Entry 7OCJ (X-ray diffraction, 2.70 A resolution); this record covers chains G and A of the 4 polymer chains in the assembly.

# Chain G
Protein: NbSOS2 (14509)
Source organism: Lama glama
Sequence (115 residues; numbered 1 to 115; the number before each row is that of its first residue):
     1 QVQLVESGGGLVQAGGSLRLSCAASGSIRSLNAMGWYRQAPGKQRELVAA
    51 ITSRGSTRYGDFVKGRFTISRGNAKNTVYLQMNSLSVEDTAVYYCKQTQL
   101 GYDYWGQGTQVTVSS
Disulfides: Cys22-Cys95

# Chain A
Protein: LexA repressor
Source organism: Escherichia coli
Notes: EC 3.4.21.88
UniProtKB: A0A1X3HXW2 (A0A1X3HXW2_ECOLX); numbering as in UniProt (aligned over 1-202)
Sequence (222 residues; row label = number of the first residue in the row; numbers below 1 keep their minus sign (Met-19 is residue -19)):
   -19 MGSSHHHHHHSSGLVPRGSHMKALTARQQEVFDLIRDHISQTGMPPTRAE
    31 IAQRLGFRSPNAAEEHLKALARKGVIEIVSGASRGIRLLQEEEEGLPLVG
    81 RVAAGEPLLAQQHIEGHYQVDPSLFKPNADFLLRVSGMSMKDIGIMDGDL
   131 LAVHKTQDVRNGQVVVARIDDEVTVKRLKKQGNKVELLPENSEFKPIVVD
   181 LRQQSFTIEGLAVGVIRNGDWL
Disordered / not traced: -19 to 73
Sequence notes: initiating methionine (-19); expression tag (-18 to 0)

# Chain G / chain A interface
Contacting residue pairs - 17 pairs, chain G then chain A:
  Leu31(G) - Pro102(A)  hydrophobic
  Leu31(G) - Ser103(A)
  Leu31(G) - Asn108(A)
  Asn32(G) - Ser103(A)
  Thr52(G) - Asp101(A)  hydrogen bond
  Thr52(G) - Ser103(A)
  Ser53(G) - Ser103(A)
  Arg54(G) - Asp101(A)
  Arg54(G) - Pro102(A)
  Ser56(G) - Asp101(A)  hydrogen bond
  Ser56(G) - Leu104(A)
  Thr98(G) - Lys106(A)
  Leu100(G) - Pro107(A)
  Leu100(G) - His134(A)
  Gly101(G) - Pro107(A)
  Tyr102(G) - Asp138(A)  hydrogen bond
  Asp103(G) - Lys106(A)  salt bridge
Other interface residues (no listed pair), chain G (13 interface residues in all): Gly55, Lys96
Other interface residues (no listed pair), chain A (10 interface residues in all): Arg140

# Summary
13 residues of chain G face 10 of chain A across their interface, with 3 hydrogen bonds and 1 salt bridge.
Among the polar pairs are Asp103(G)-Lys106(A), Thr52(G)-Asp101(A) and Ser56(G)-Asp101(A).
Chain G is NbSOS2 (14509) (Lama glama) and chain A is LexA repressor (Escherichia coli); the structure,
Crystal structure of E.coli LexA in complex with nanobody NbSOS2(Nb14509), was determined by X-ray diffraction
(same publication as 7ZRA and 7B5G).
